4PRP - chains D and E of the 5 polymer chains in the assembly; structure by X-ray diffraction, 2.50 A resolution.

Chain D:
Protein: TK3 TCR alpha chain
From: Homo sapiens
Amino-acid sequence (200 residues; numbered 3 to 218; 16 numbers in that range are skipped by the numbering (no residue carries them; nothing is unmodelled there); the number before each row is that of its first residue):
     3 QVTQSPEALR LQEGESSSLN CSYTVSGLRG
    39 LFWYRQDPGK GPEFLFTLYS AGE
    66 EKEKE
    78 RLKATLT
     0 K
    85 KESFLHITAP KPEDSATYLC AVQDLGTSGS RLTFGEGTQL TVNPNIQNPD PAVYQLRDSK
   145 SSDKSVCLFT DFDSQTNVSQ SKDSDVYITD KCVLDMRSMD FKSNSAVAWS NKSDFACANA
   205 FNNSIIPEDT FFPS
Cystine bridges: Cys23-Cys104, Cys151-Cys201

Chain E:
Protein: TK3 TCR beta chain
From: Homo sapiens
Amino-acid sequence (241 residues; each row starts with the number of its first residue; note: 13 numbers in that range are skipped by the numbering (no residue carries them; nothing is unmodelled there)):
     1 DSGVTQTPKH LITATGQRVT LRCSPRSGDL S
    39 VYWYQQSLDQ GLQFLIQYYN GEE
    66 RAKGNIL
    74 ERFSAQQF
    83 PDLHSELNLS SLELGDSALY FCASSARSGE LFFGEGSRLT VLEDLKNVFP PEVAVFEPSE
   143 AEISHTQKAT LVCLATGFYP DHVELSWWVN GKEVHSGVCT DPQPLKEQPA LNDSRYALSS
   203 RLRVSATFWQ NPRNHFRCQV QFYGLSENDE WTQDRAKPVT QIVSAEAWGR AD
Cystine bridges: Cys23-Cys104, Cys155-Cys220

Interface between chain D and chain E:
Residue-residue contacts (90; chain D residue first):
  Phe40(D) - Glu112(E)
  Tyr42(D) - Leu113(E)  hydrogen bond (side chain-backbone)
  Tyr42(D) - Phe115(E)  hydrophobic
  Gln44(D) - Gln44(E)  hydrogen bond
  Gln44(D) - Phe103(E)
  Gly47(D) - Glu117(E)
  Lys48(D) - Glu117(E)
  Gly49(D) - Phe103(E)
  Gly49(D) - Gly116(E)
  Gly49(D) - Glu117(E)
  Pro50(D) - Phe115(E)
  Phe52(D) - Glu112(E)
  Thr55(D) - Glu112(E)
  Leu103(D) - Leu50(E)  hydrophobic
  Gln107(D) - Gly111(E)  hydrogen bond (side chain-backbone)
  Gly113(D) - Tyr40(E)
  Ser114(D) - Tyr40(E)  hydrogen bond (backbone-side chain)
  Ser114(D) - Gly111(E)
  Ser114(D) - Leu113(E)
  Arg115(D) - Tyr40(E)
  Arg115(D) - Tyr42(E)
  Arg115(D) - Phe52(E)
  Arg115(D) - Ala67(E)
  Leu116(D) - Tyr42(E)  hydrogen bond (backbone-side chain)
  Leu116(D) - Leu113(E)  hydrophobic
  Phe118(D) - Tyr42(E)  hydrophobic
  Phe118(D) - Leu50(E)  hydrophobic
  Phe118(D) - Phe115(E)  hydrophobic
  Glu120(D) - Asp47(E)
  Glu120(D) - Gln48(E)
  Glu120(D) - Gly49(E)
  Asp134(D) - His147(E)  salt bridge
  Tyr138(D) - Ser141(E)
  Tyr138(D) - Ala143(E)  hydrophobic
  Tyr138(D) - Glu144(E)
  Tyr138(D) - His147(E)
  Gln139(D) - Ser141(E)
  Leu140(D) - Phe138(E)  hydrophobic
  Leu140(D) - Glu139(E)
  Leu140(D) - Thr152(E)
  Leu140(D) - Val154(E)  hydrophobic
  Arg141(D) - Phe138(E)
  Arg141(D) - Glu139(E)  hydrogen bond (backbone-backbone)
  Asp142(D) - Val137(E)
  Asp142(D) - Phe138(E)
  Ser143(D) - Val137(E)  hydrogen bond (backbone-backbone)
  Ser143(D) - Glu139(E)
  Ser143(D) - Glu248(E)  hydrogen bond (side chain-backbone)
  Ser143(D) - Ala249(E)
  Lys148(D) - Phe138(E)
  Ser149(D) - Phe138(E)
  Val150(D) - Phe138(E)  hydrophobic
  Val150(D) - Leu156(E)  hydrophobic
  Leu152(D) - Thr152(E)
  Leu152(D) - Arg203(E)
  Asp155(D) - Thr148(E)
  Asp155(D) - Arg205(E)  salt bridge
  Gln164(D) - Leu187(E)
  Tyr171(D) - Leu187(E)  hydrophobic
  Tyr171(D) - Glu189(E)  hydrogen bond (side chain-backbone)
  Ile172(D) - Leu187(E)
  Thr173(D) - Asp183(E)
  Thr173(D) - Ser201(E)
  Thr173(D) - Arg203(E)
  Cys176(D) - Cys181(E)  hydrophobic
  Cys176(D) - Thr182(E)  hydrogen bond (side chain-backbone)
  Cys176(D) - Arg203(E)
  Val177(D) - Cys181(E)
  Leu178(D) - Gly179(E)
  Leu178(D) - Val180(E)
  Leu178(D) - Cys181(E)  hydrophobic
  Leu178(D) - Arg205(E)
  Asp179(D) - Ser178(E)
  Asp179(D) - Gly179(E)  hydrogen bond (backbone-backbone)
  Met180(D) - Gly179(E)
  Met180(D) - Arg205(E)
  Met180(D) - Val206(E)
  Arg181(D) - Ser178(E)
  Phe185(D) - Lys150(E)
  Phe185(D) - Arg205(E)
  Ser187(D) - Arg205(E)  hydrogen bond
  Ser189(D) - Cys181(E)
  Ser189(D) - Arg203(E)  hydrogen bond (backbone-side chain)
  Ala190(D) - Arg203(E)
  Val191(D) - Arg203(E)
  Trp193(D) - Leu156(E)  hydrophobic
  Trp193(D) - Leu187(E)  hydrophobic
  Trp193(D) - Ala199(E)  hydrophobic
  Phe215(D) - His147(E)
  Pro217(D) - Ala143(E)  hydrophobic
Interface residues without a listed pair, chain D (52 interface residues in all): Tyr57, Thr154, Ser168, Asp174, Met183
Interface residues without a listed pair, chain E (53 interface residues in all): Gln55, Lys68, Ser107, Ser110, Glu134, Ala136, Pro140, Thr158, Lys188, Ser207

Summary:
52 residues of chain D face 53 of chain E across their interface; the contacts include 13 hydrogen bonds and 2
salt bridges. Polar contacts include Asp134(D)-His147(E), Asp155(D)-Arg205(E) and Tyr42(D)-Leu113(E).
Chain D is TK3 TCR alpha chain and chain E is TK3 TCR beta chain, both from Homo sapiens; the structure,
Crystal structure of TK3 TCR-HLA-B*35:01-HPVG-Q5 complex, was determined by X-ray diffraction, deposited
together with 4PR5, 4PRA, 4PRB, 4PRD, 4PRE, 4PRH, 4PRI and 4PRN.
